8TFH - chains A and B of the 4 polymer chains in the assembly; structure by X-ray diffraction, 3.29 A resolution.

== Chain A ==
Name: Ricin A chain
Source organism: Ricinus communis
Notes: EC 3.2.2.22
Reference sequence: P02879 (RICI_RICCO); residues 4-263 here correspond to UniProt positions 39-298 (UniProt number = residue number + 35)
Sequence (260 residues; numbered 4 to 263; the number before each row is that of its first residue):
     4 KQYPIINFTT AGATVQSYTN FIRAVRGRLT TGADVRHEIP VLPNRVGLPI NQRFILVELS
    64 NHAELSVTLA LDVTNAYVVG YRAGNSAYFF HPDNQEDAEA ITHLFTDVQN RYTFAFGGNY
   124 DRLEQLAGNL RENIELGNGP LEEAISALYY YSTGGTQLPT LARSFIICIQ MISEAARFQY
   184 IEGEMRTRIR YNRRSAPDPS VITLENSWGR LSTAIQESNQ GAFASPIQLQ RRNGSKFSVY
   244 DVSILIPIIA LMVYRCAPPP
Covalently attached groups: glycan linked to Asn10

== Chain B ==
Name: Ricin B chain
Source organism: Ricinus communis
Notes: EC 3.2.2.22
Reference sequence: P02879 (RICI_RICCO); residues 1-262 here correspond to UniProt positions 315-576 (UniProt number = residue number + 314)
Sequence (262 residues; each row starts with the number of its first residue):
     1 ADVCMDPEPI VRIVGRNGLC VDVRDGRFHN GNAIQLWPCK SNTDANQLWT LKRDNTIRSN
    61 GKCLTTYGYS PGVYVMIYDC NTAATDATRW QIWDNGTIIN PRSSLVLAAT SGNSGTTLTV
   121 QTNIYAVSQG WLPTNNTQPF VTTIVGLYGL CLQANSGQVW IEDCSSEKAE QQWALYADGS
   181 IRPQQNRDNC LTSDSNIRET VVKILSCGPA SSGQRWMFKN DGTILNLYSG LVLDVRASDP
   241 SLKQIILYPL HGDPNQIWLP LF
Disulfides: Cys20-Cys39, Cys63-Cys80, Cys151-Cys164, Cys190-Cys207
Covalently attached groups: N-acetylglucosamine (NAG) linked to Asn95, Asn135

== Chain A / chain B interface ==
Inter-chain disulfides: Cys259(A)-Cys4(B)
Residue-residue contacts - 58 pairs, chain A then chain B:
  Arg39(A) with Cys4(B)
  His40(A) with Asp94(B), salt bridge
  Glu41(A) with Met217(B); Lys219(B), salt bridge; Asn220(B), hydrogen bond (backbone-side chain)
  Pro43(A) with Asn220(B)
  Gln182(A) with Asn220(B), hydrogen bond (side chain-backbone); Leu259(B)
  Tyr183(A) with Leu259(B); Pro260(B); Leu261(B), hydrophobic; Phe262(B), hydrogen bond (side chain-backbone)
  Gly186(A) with Leu259(B)
  Arg189(A) with Leu259(B)
  Arg193(A) with Tyr148(B); Gly149(B)
  Tyr194(A) with Tyr148(B); Gly149(B), hydrogen bond (side chain-backbone)
  Gln219(A) with Cys4(B)
  Glu220(A) with Met5(B); Pro7(B)
  Asn222(A) with Asp6(B), hydrogen bond; Pro7(B), hydrogen bond (side chain-backbone); Leu51(B)
  Gln223(A) with Trp90(B); Gln91(B); Ile92(B), hydrogen bond (side chain-backbone)
  Ala225(A) with Pro9(B); Leu51(B), hydrophobic
  Phe226(A) with Pro9(B)
  Ala227(A) with Pro7(B), hydrophobic
  Gln233(A) with Phe262(B)
  Arg234(A) with Phe262(B)
  Arg235(A) with Phe262(B), hydrogen bond (backbone-backbone)
  Phe240(A) with Phe140(B), hydrophobic
  Ser241(A) with Asn136(B), hydrogen bond (backbone-side chain)
  Tyr243(A) with Thr134(B); Asn135(B); Asn136(B)
  Asp244(A) with Leu132(B); Pro133(B)
  Ser246(A) with Asp94(B); Leu132(B)
  Ile247(A) with Phe140(B), hydrophobic
  Ile249(A) with Met217(B), hydrophobic; Phe218(B); Asn220(B), hydrogen bond (backbone-side chain)
  Pro250(A) with Phe218(B), hydrophobic; Lys219(B); Leu259(B)
  Ile252(A) with Asn220(B), hydrogen bond (backbone-side chain)
  Arg258(A) with Ala1(B)
  Cys259(A) with Asp2(B); Val3(B); Cys4(B), disulfide
  Ala260(A) with Asp2(B), hydrogen bond (backbone-backbone); Val3(B); Cys4(B), hydrogen bond (backbone-backbone)
Also at the interface, not in a pair above, chain A (40 interface residues in all): Ile42, Asn47, Glu187, Ser203, Ser221, Val245, Ala253, Tyr257
Also at the interface, not in a pair above, chain B (33 interface residues in all): Lys52, Arg53, Asn55, Thr143

== In short ==
The interface between chain A and chain B involves 40 residues on one side and 33 on the other, with 1
disulfide bond, 13 hydrogen bonds and 2 salt bridges. Polar contacts include His40(A)-Asp94(B),
Glu41(A)-Lys219(B) and Glu41(A)-Asn220(B). N-acetylglucosamine is covalently linked to Asn95(B) and Asn135(B).
Chain A is Ricin A chain and chain B is Ricin B chain, both from Ricinus communis; the structure, Ricin in
complex with Fab JB4, was determined by X-ray diffraction, deposited together with 8TFL.
